PDB entry 7C17 | electron microscopy, 4.22 A resolution (low resolution: residue-level contacts below are approximate; hydrogen-bond / salt-bridge calls are withheld) | chains F and 1 of the 10 polymer chains in the assembly

[Chain F]
Protein: RNA polymerase sigma factor RpoD
Organism: Escherichia coli (strain K12)
Reference sequence: P00579 (RPOD_ECOLI); residue numbers follow UniProt; this construct covers 1-613
Amino-acid sequence (633 residues; numbered -19 to 613; the number before each row is that of its first residue; numbers below 1 keep their minus sign (Met-19 is residue -19)):
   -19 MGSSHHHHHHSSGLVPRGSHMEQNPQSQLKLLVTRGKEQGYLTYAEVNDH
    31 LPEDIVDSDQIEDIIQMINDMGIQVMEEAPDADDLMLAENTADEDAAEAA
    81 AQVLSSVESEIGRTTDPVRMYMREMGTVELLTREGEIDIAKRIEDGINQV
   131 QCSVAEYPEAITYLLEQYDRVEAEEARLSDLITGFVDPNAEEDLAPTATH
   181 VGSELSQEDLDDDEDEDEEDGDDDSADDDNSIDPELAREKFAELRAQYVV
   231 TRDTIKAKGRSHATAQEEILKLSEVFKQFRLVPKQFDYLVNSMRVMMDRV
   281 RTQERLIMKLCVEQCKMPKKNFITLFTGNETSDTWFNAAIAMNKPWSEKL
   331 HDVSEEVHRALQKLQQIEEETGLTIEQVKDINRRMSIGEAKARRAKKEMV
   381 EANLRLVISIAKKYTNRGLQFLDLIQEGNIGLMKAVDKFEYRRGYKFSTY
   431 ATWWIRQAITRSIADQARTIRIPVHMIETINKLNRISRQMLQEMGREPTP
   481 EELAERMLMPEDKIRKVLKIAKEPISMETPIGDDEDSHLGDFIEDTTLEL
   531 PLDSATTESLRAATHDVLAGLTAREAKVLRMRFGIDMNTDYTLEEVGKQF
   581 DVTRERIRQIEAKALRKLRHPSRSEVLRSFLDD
Not modelled in the structure: -19 to 92, 155-209, 613
Differences from the reference sequence: initiating methionine (-19); expression tag (-18 to 0)
UniProt features mapped onto this chain:
  - DNA-binding region: Leu573 to Ala592 (H-T-H motif)
  - region: Arg584 to Arg599 (Interaction with anti-sigma factors)
  - motif: Asp403 to Gln406 (Interaction with polymerase core subunit RpoC)
  - site: Arg562 (Interaction with anti-sigma factors)

[Chain 1]
Molecule: 72-nt DNA strand
Sequence (72 nucleotides; row label = number of the first residue in the row):
    17 TACTCGCCTGGTTTATTAATTTCTTGACCTTCCCCTTGCTGGAAGGTTTA
    67 TAATGGGAGCTGTCACGGATGC
Not modelled in the structure: 17-30

[Interface between chain F and chain 1]
Residue-residue contacts (60):
  Val98(F) - DG72(1)
  Arg99(F) - DG73(1)
  Arg99(F) - DA74(1)
  Arg99(F) - DG75(1)
  Met102(F) - DG71(1)
  Met102(F) - DG72(1)
  Met105(F) - DG71(1)
  Gly106(F) - DG71(1)
  Leu111(F) - DT70(1)
  Ala382(F) - DT70(1)
  Asn383(F) - DT70(1)
  Arg385(F) - DT70(1)
  Arg385(F) - DG71(1)
  Leu386(F) - DT70(1)
  Ile388(F) - DG71(1)
  Ile388(F) - DG72(1)
  Ser389(F) - DG71(1)
  Lys392(F) - DG72(1)
  Lys392(F) - DG73(1)
  Arg397(F) - DA74(1)
  Phe401(F) - DG72(1)
  Lys418(F) - DT64(1)
  Phe419(F) - DA66(1)
  Glu420(F) - DA66(1)
  Tyr425(F) - DA66(1)
  Tyr425(F) - DT67(1)
  Lys426(F) - DA68(1)
  Lys426(F) - DA69(1)
  Ser428(F) - DA69(1)
  Thr429(F) - DT67(1)
  Thr429(F) - DA68(1)
  Thr429(F) - DA69(1)
  Tyr430(F) - DT65(1)
  Tyr430(F) - DA66(1)
  Thr432(F) - DA69(1)
  Trp433(F) - DT65(1)
  Trp433(F) - DA69(1)
  Trp434(F) - DT64(1)
  Trp434(F) - DT65(1)
  Arg436(F) - DA69(1)
  Gln437(F) - DT64(1)
  Gln437(F) - DT65(1)
  Arg441(F) - DG62(1)
  Arg451(F) - DG61(1)
  Pro453(F) - DA60(1)
  His455(F) - DA59(1)
  His455(F) - DA60(1)
  Met456(F) - DA59(1)
  Lys493(F) - DG58(1)
  Lys496(F) - DA59(1)
  Arg554(F) - DT40(1)
  Thr583(F) - DT41(1)
  Glu585(F) - DT41(1)
  Glu585(F) - DG42(1)
  Glu585(F) - DA43(1)
  Arg586(F) - DC39(1)
  Arg586(F) - DT40(1)
  Arg586(F) - DT41(1)
  Gln589(F) - DT40(1)
  Lys593(F) - DC39(1)
Interface residues without a listed pair, chain F (48 interface residues in all): Asp96, Leu110, Thr112, Glu116, Thr395, Arg423, Arg584
Interface residues without a listed pair, chain 1 (24 interface residues in all): DC44, DT63

[Overview]
48 residues of chain F and 24 residues of chain 1 are in contact.
Here chain F is RNA polymerase sigma factor RpoD (Escherichia coli (strain K12)) and chain 1 is a 72-nt DNA
strand. Entry 7C17 (The cryo-EM structure of E. coli CueR transcription activation complex with fully duplex
promoter DNA) was determined by electron microscopy (same publication as 6LDI).
